Entry 6O5D (X-ray diffraction, 2.40 A resolution); this record covers chain A.

# Chain A
Name: Neutrophil gelatinase-associated lipocalin
Source organism: Homo sapiens
UniProt: P80188 (NGAL_HUMAN); residues 5-178 here correspond to UniProt positions 25-198 (UniProt number = residue number + 20)
Sequence (174 residues; row label = number of the first residue in the row):
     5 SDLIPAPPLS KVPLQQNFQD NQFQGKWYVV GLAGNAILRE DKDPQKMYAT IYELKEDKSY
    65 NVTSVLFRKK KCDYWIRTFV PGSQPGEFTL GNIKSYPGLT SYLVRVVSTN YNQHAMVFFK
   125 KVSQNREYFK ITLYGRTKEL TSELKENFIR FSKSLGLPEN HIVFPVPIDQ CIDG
Disulfide bonds: Cys76-Cys175
Construct notes: engineered mutation Ser87 (Cys107 in P80188)
UniProt features mapped onto this chain:
  - binding site (a carboxymycobactin): Tyr52 to Thr54, Lys125, Lys134, Tyr138
  - binding site (enterobactin): Tyr106, Lys134
  - glycosylation: Asn65 (N-linked (GlcNAc...) asparagine)
Reported in the primary citation:
  - conformationally variable residues (order/disorder transition): Trp79
  - mutagenesis - K125A (15 +/- 3 nM): decreased binding to Fe-ENT

# In short
UniProt lists 6 carboxymycobactin-binding residues and enterobactin-binding residues Tyr106 and Lys134. The
paper reports that K125A reduces binding to Fe-ENT; conformational variability at Trp79.
Chain A is Neutrophil gelatinase-associated lipocalin (Homo sapiens); the structure, PYOCHELIN, was determined
by X-ray diffraction, deposited together with 3T1D.
